PDB entry 6SJ5 | X-ray diffraction, 2.27 A resolution | chains A and C

== Chain A ==
Protein: Ribosomal silencing factor RsfS
Organism: Staphylococcus aureus subsp. aureus
UniProt: A0A0D1JM30 (A0A0D1JM30_STAAU); residue numbers follow UniProt; this construct covers 1-117
Amino-acid sequence (117 residues; each row starts with the number of its first residue):
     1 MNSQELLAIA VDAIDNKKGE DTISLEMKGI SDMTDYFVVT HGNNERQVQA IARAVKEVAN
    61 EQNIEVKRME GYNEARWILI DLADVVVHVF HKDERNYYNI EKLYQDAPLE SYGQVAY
Disordered / not traced: 113-117

== Chain C ==
Protein: 50S ribosomal protein L14
Organism: Staphylococcus aureus subsp. aureus NCTC 8325
UniProt: Q2FW16 (RL14_STAA8); numbering as in UniProt (aligned over 1-122)
Amino-acid sequence (142 residues; numbered -19 to 122; the number before each row is that of its first residue; numbers below 1 keep their minus sign (Met-19 is residue -19)):
   -19 MGSSHHHHHH SSGLVPRGSH MIQQETRLKV ADNSGAREVL TIKVLGGSGR KTANIGDVIV
    41 CTVKNATPGG VVKKGDVVKA VIVRTKSGVR RNDGSYIKFD ENACVIIRDD KGPRGTRIFG
   101 PVARELREGN FMKIVSLAPE VL
Disordered / not traced: -19 to -2
Sequence notes: initiating methionine (-19); expression tag (-18 to 0)

== Chain A / chain C interface ==
Pairs across the interface (32):
  Met33(A) - Arg104(C)
  Met33(A) - Arg107(C)  hydrogen bond (backbone-side chain)
  Met33(A) - Val115(C)  hydrophobic
  Met33(A) - Val121(C)  hydrophobic
  Phe37(A) - Ser116(C)
  Arg68(A) - Arg107(C)  hydrogen bond (side chain-backbone)
  Arg68(A) - Glu108(C)
  Arg68(A) - Asn110(C)  hydrogen bond
  Glu70(A) - Asn110(C)
  Glu70(A) - Phe111(C)
  Glu70(A) - Met112(C)  hydrogen bond (side chain-backbone)
  Glu70(A) - Lys113(C)  hydrogen bond (side chain-backbone)
  Gly71(A) - Asp90(C)
  Gly71(A) - Lys113(C)
  Glu74(A) - Asp90(C)
  Trp77(A) - Lys113(C)  hydrogen bond (backbone-side chain)
  Trp77(A) - Leu117(C)  hydrophobic
  Leu79(A) - Met112(C)
  Leu79(A) - Lys113(C)
  Leu79(A) - Ser116(C)
  Asp81(A) - Arg107(C)  salt bridge
  Asp81(A) - Met112(C)
  Ala83(A) - Arg107(C)  hydrogen bond (backbone-side chain)
  His88(A) - Ser116(C)
  Tyr98(A) - Thr96(C)
  Tyr98(A) - Arg97(C)  hydrogen bond (backbone-side chain)
  Asn99(A) - Arg97(C)
  Ile100(A) - Leu117(C)  hydrophobic
  Leu103(A) - Arg97(C)
  Leu103(A) - Leu117(C)
  Tyr104(A) - Ser116(C)  hydrogen bond (side chain-backbone)
  Tyr104(A) - Ala118(C)
Other interface residues (no listed pair), chain A (18 interface residues in all): Val86, Tyr97
Other interface residues (no listed pair), chain C (17 interface residues in all): Pro93, Gly95
The authors on this interface:
  - residue pairs: Tyr98(A)-Arg97(C)
  - interface residues, chain A: Glu70(A), Asp81(A)
  - interface residues, chain C: Thr96(C), Arg107(C), Lys113(C), Ser116(C)

== Overview ==
18 residues of chain A and 17 residues of chain C are in contact, with 9 hydrogen bonds and 1 salt bridge.
Polar contacts include Asp81(A)-Arg107(C), Met33(A)-Arg107(C) and Arg68(A)-Arg107(C). The authors report a
contact between Tyr98(A) and Arg97(C). The paper reports interface residues Glu70(A), Asp81(A) and Thr96(C)
among others.
Here chain A is Ribosomal silencing factor RsfS (Staphylococcus aureus subsp. aureus) and chain C is 50S
ribosomal protein L14 (Staphylococcus aureus subsp. aureus NCTC 8325). Entry 6SJ5 (Crystal structure of the
uL14-RsfS complex from Staphylococcus aureus) was determined by X-ray diffraction.
